Entry 6OHJ (X-ray diffraction, 3.19 A resolution); this record covers chains A and B.

Chain A (and B):
Molecule: Debrominase Bmp8
From: Marinomonas mediterranea MMB-1
Notes: chain B of this document is another copy of the same molecule, construct and numbering; everything in this record applies to it too
Reference sequence: F2K073 (F2K073_MARM1); numbering as in UniProt (aligned over 1-192)
Amino-acid sequence (195 residues; row label = number of the first residue in the row; numbers below 1 keep their minus sign (Gly-2 is residue -2)):
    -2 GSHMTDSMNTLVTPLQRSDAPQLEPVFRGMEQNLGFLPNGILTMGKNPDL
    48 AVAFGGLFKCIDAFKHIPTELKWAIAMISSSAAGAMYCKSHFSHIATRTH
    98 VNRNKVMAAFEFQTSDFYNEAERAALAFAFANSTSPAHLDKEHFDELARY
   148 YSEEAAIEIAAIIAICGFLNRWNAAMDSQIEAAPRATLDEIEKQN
Disordered / not traced: -2 to 2, 190-192
Construct notes: expression tag (-2 to 0); engineered mutation Ala82 (Cys in F2K073)
From the paper describing this entry:
  - binding site for 2,3,4-tribromo-1H-pyrrole: Met27, Phe51, Phe55, His88, Phe89, Leu166
  - contacts within the chain: His88-Glu178 (hydrogen bond), Tyr84-Glu178 (hydrogen bond)
  - catalytic residues: Cys85, Asn170
  - mutagenesis - M27A, C85A, L166A, N170A, E178Q: decreased catalytic activity
  - mutagenesis - H88V: abolished catalytic activity
  - catalytic residues: His88 (proposed by the authors, not directly observed)
  - mutagenesis - F55A: abolished expression

Interface between chain A and chain B:
Residue-residue contacts - 110 pairs, chain A then chain B:
  Met5(A) - Leu136(B)
  Met5(A) - Asp137(B)
  Met5(A) - Lys138(B)
  Met5(A) - Phe141(B)  hydrophobic
  Asn6(A) - Phe141(B)
  Leu8(A) - Ala145(B)  hydrophobic
  Leu8(A) - Tyr148(B)
  Leu8(A) - Ser149(B)
  Leu8(A) - Glu150(B)
  Leu8(A) - Ala153(B)  hydrophobic
  Val9(A) - Glu150(B)
  Val9(A) - Ile154(B)  hydrophobic
  Thr10(A) - Glu150(B)  hydrogen bond (backbone-side chain)
  Thr40(A) - Ile154(B)
  Lys43(A) - Glu150(B)  salt bridge
  Lys43(A) - Ile154(B)
  Asn44(A) - Phe61(B)
  Asn44(A) - Ile154(B)
  Asn44(A) - Glu155(B)
  Asp46(A) - Cys57(B)  hydrogen bond (backbone-side chain)
  Leu47(A) - Leu54(B)  hydrophobic
  Leu47(A) - Cys57(B)
  Leu47(A) - Ala158(B)  hydrophobic
  Ala50(A) - Ala50(B)
  Ala50(A) - Gly53(B)
  Ala50(A) - Leu54(B)  hydrophobic
  Gly53(A) - Ala50(B)
  Leu54(A) - Leu47(B)  hydrophobic
  Leu54(A) - Ala50(B)  hydrophobic
  Leu54(A) - Leu54(B)  hydrophobic
  Leu54(A) - Phe165(B)  hydrophobic
  Cys57(A) - Asp46(B)
  Phe61(A) - Asn44(B)
  Ser76(A) - Arg168(B)  hydrogen bond
  Ala80(A) - Ser132(B)
  Ala80(A) - Pro133(B)
  Ala80(A) - Arg168(B)
  Gly81(A) - Pro133(B)
  Phe125(A) - Ala172(B)
  Asn129(A) - Arg168(B)  hydrogen bond (side chain-backbone)
  Asn129(A) - Ala171(B)
  Asn129(A) - Ala172(B)
  Ser130(A) - Ser132(B)
  Ser130(A) - Arg168(B)  hydrogen bond
  Thr131(A) - Ser132(B)
  Ser132(A) - Ala80(B)
  Ser132(A) - Thr131(B)
  Ser132(A) - Ser132(B)  hydrogen bond (backbone-side chain)
  Pro133(A) - Ala80(B)
  Pro133(A) - Gly81(B)
  Leu136(A) - Met5(B)
  Leu136(A) - Ala171(B)
  Lys138(A) - Met5(B)
  Phe141(A) - Met5(B)
  Phe141(A) - Asn6(B)
  Phe141(A) - Ala171(B)
  Phe141(A) - Ala172(B)
  Ala145(A) - Leu8(B)  hydrophobic
  Tyr148(A) - Leu8(B)
  Ser149(A) - Leu8(B)
  Glu150(A) - Leu8(B)
  Glu150(A) - Val9(B)
  Glu150(A) - Thr10(B)  hydrogen bond (side chain-backbone)
  Glu150(A) - Lys43(B)  salt bridge
  Ala153(A) - Leu8(B)  hydrophobic
  Ile154(A) - Val9(B)  hydrophobic
  Ile154(A) - Thr40(B)
  Ile154(A) - Lys43(B)
  Ile154(A) - Asn44(B)
  Ile154(A) - Leu47(B)  hydrophobic
  Ile154(A) - Trp169(B)
  Ala157(A) - Trp169(B)  hydrophobic
  Ala157(A) - Ala172(B)  hydrophobic
  Ala157(A) - Met173(B)  hydrophobic
  Ala158(A) - Leu47(B)  hydrophobic
  Ala158(A) - Trp169(B)
  Ile160(A) - Arg168(B)
  Ala161(A) - Phe165(B)
  Ile162(A) - Phe165(B)  hydrophobic
  Cys163(A) - Arg168(B)
  Gly164(A) - Gly164(B)
  Gly164(A) - Arg168(B)
  Phe165(A) - Leu54(B)  hydrophobic
  Phe165(A) - Ala161(B)
  Phe165(A) - Ile162(B)
  Phe165(A) - Phe165(B)
  Asn167(A) - Arg168(B)  hydrogen bond
  Arg168(A) - Ser76(B)  hydrogen bond
  Arg168(A) - Ala80(B)
  Arg168(A) - Asn129(B)  hydrogen bond (backbone-side chain)
  Arg168(A) - Ser130(B)
  Arg168(A) - Ile160(B)
  Arg168(A) - Ala161(B)
  Arg168(A) - Cys163(B)
  Arg168(A) - Gly164(B)
  Arg168(A) - Asn167(B)  hydrogen bond
  Trp169(A) - Ile154(B)
  Trp169(A) - Ala157(B)  hydrophobic
  Trp169(A) - Ala158(B)
  Trp169(A) - Ala161(B)  hydrophobic
  Ala171(A) - Asn129(B)
  Ala171(A) - Ala134(B)  hydrophobic
  Ala171(A) - Leu136(B)
  Ala171(A) - Phe141(B)
  Ala172(A) - Phe125(B)
  Ala172(A) - Asn129(B)
  Ala172(A) - Phe141(B)
  Ala172(A) - Ala157(B)  hydrophobic
  Met173(A) - Ala157(B)  hydrophobic
  Asp174(A) - Phe141(B)
Also at the interface, not in a pair above, chain A (54 interface residues in all): Phe51, Ala79, Ala134, Asp137, Leu144, Glu155
Also at the interface, not in a pair above, chain B (54 interface residues in all): Phe51, Ala60, Leu144, Asp174

Overview:
Chain A and chain B each contribute 54 residues to their interface; the contacts include 11 hydrogen bonds and
2 salt bridges. Polar pairs include Lys43(A)-Glu150(B), Thr10(A)-Glu150(B) and Asp46(A)-Cys57(B). The paper
reports catalytic residues Cys85(A), Asn170(A) and His88(A); M27A, C85A and L166A of chain A, among others,
reduce catalytic activity; 7 substitutions were tested in all.
Both chains are Debrominase Bmp8 (Marinomonas mediterranea MMB-1). Entry 6OHJ (Crystal Structure of the
Debrominase Bmp8 C82A in Complex with 2,3,4-tribromopyrrole) was determined by X-ray diffraction, deposited
together with 6OHI.
